PDB entry 8INR | electron microscopy, 2.73 A resolution | chains R and L of the 5 polymer chains in the assembly

# Chain R
Name: HA signal peptide, Melanocortin receptor 5, LgBiT subunit
From: Influenza A virus (A/Victoria/3/1975(H3N2))
Reference sequence: chimeric construct of P03435, P33032: residues -14 to 1 from P03435 (HEMA_I75A3) positions 1-16 (UniProt number = residue number + 15); residues 2-325 from P33032 positions 2-325 (same numbers)
Sequence (513 residues; row label = number of the first residue in the row; numbers below 1 keep their minus sign (Met-14 is residue -14)):
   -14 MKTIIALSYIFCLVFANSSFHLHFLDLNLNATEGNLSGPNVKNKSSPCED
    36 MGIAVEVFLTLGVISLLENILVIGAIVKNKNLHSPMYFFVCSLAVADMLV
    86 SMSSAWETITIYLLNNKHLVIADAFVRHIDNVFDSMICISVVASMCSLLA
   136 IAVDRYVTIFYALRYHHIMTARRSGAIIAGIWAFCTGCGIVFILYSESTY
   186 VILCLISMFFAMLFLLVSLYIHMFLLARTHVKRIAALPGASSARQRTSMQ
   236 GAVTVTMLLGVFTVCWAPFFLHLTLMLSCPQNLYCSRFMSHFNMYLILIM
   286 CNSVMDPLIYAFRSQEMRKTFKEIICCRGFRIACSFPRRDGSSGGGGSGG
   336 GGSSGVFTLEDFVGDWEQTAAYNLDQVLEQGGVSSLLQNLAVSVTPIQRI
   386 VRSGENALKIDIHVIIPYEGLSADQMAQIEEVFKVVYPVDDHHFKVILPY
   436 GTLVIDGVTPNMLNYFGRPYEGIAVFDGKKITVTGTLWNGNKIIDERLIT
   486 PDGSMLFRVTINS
Disordered / not traced: -14 to 37, 227-230, 313-498
Sequence notes: linker (326-340)
Cystine bridges: Cys264-Cys270
Metal / ion sites: Ca2+: Glu92, Asp115, Asp119 (shared with Glu5(L), Phe7(L) of chain L)
Curated features (UniProtKB/Swiss-Prot):
  - lipidation (S-palmitoyl cysteine): Cys311, Cys312
  - glycosylation (N-linked (GlcNAc...) asparagine): Asn2, Asn15, Asn20, Asn28
From the paper describing this entry:
  - conformationally variable residues (helix shift, loop rearrangement): Leu99, Pro265
  - mutagenesis - E92A, I122A: abolished signaling with alpha-melanocyte-stimulating hormone (chain L)
  - mutagenesis - D115A (269-fold), D119A (447-fold), F254A (> 100-fold): decreased signaling with alpha-melanocyte-stimulating hormone (chain L)
  - Ca2+ coordination: Glu92, Asp115, Asp119
  - mutagenesis - L99A (10-fold), F118A (4-fold), V126A (8-fold), V126L (16-fold): decreased signaling
  - mutagenesis - V126M: abolished signaling

# Chain L
Name: alpha-melanocyte-stimulating hormone
Sequence (13 residues; row label = number of the first residue in the row):
     1 SYSMEHFRWGKPV
Metal / ion sites: Ca2+: Glu5, Phe7 (shared with Glu92(R), Asp115(R), Asp119(R) of chain R)
From the paper describing this entry:
  - contacts within the chain: Glu5-Lys11 (salt bridge)
  - Ca2+ coordination: Glu5, Phe7

# Interface between chain R and chain L
Residue-residue contacts (42; chain R residue first):
  Glu92(R) - Met4(L)
  Glu92(R) - Glu5(L)
  Glu92(R) - His6(L)
  Glu92(R) - Phe7(L)  hydrogen bond (side chain-backbone)
  Thr93(R) - His6(L)
  Thr95(R) - Met4(L)
  Ile96(R) - Met4(L)  hydrophobic
  Ile96(R) - Glu5(L)
  Ile96(R) - His6(L)
  Asn100(R) - Ser3(L)  hydrogen bond
  Asn100(R) - Met4(L)
  Asp108(R) - Tyr2(L)
  Val111(R) - Tyr2(L)
  Arg112(R) - Tyr2(L)
  Asp115(R) - Tyr2(L)  hydrogen bond
  Asp115(R) - Met4(L)
  Asp115(R) - Arg8(L)  salt bridge
  Asn116(R) - Arg8(L)  hydrogen bond
  Phe118(R) - Met4(L)  hydrophobic
  Asp119(R) - Phe7(L)
  Asp119(R) - Arg8(L)  salt bridge
  Ile122(R) - Phe7(L)  hydrophobic
  Cys123(R) - Phe7(L)
  Phe177(R) - Trp9(L)
  Ile178(R) - Phe7(L)  hydrophobic
  Ile178(R) - Arg8(L)  hydrogen bond (backbone-side chain)
  Ile178(R) - Trp9(L)  hydrophobic
  Ser181(R) - Arg8(L)
  Ser181(R) - Trp9(L)
  Glu182(R) - Val13(L)
  Ile187(R) - Trp9(L)
  Leu190(R) - Trp9(L)  hydrophobic
  His257(R) - Trp9(L)
  His257(R) - Gly10(L)
  Leu258(R) - Trp9(L)  hydrophobic
  Met261(R) - Trp9(L)
  Met261(R) - Gly10(L)
  Phe277(R) - His6(L)
  Phe277(R) - Arg8(L)
  Phe277(R) - Trp9(L)
  Asn278(R) - His6(L)  hydrogen bond
  Leu281(R) - His6(L)
Other interface residues (no listed pair), chain R (31 interface residues in all): Leu99, Val186, Phe254, Gln266, Met274
Other interface residues (no listed pair), chain L (13 interface residues in all): Ser1, Lys11, Pro12
The authors on this interface:
  - residue pairs: Thr93(R)-His6(L), Asn100(R)-Ser3(L) (hydrogen bond), Asp108(R)-Ser1(L), Asp115(R)-Arg8(L), Asn116(R)-Arg8(L) (hydrogen bond), Asp119(R)-Arg8(L), Asn278(R)-His6(L)

# In short
The interface between chain R and chain L involves 31 residues on one side and 13 on the other, with 6
hydrogen bonds and 2 salt bridges. Polar contacts include Asp115(R)-Arg8(L), Asp119(R)-Arg8(L) and
Glu92(R)-Phe7(L). The paper describes contacts between Thr93(R) and His6(L), Asp108(R) and Ser1(L) and
Asp115(R) and Arg8(L) among others; hydrogen bonds between Asn100(R) and Ser3(L) and Asn116(R) and Arg8(L).
From the paper: L99A, F118A and V126A of chain R, among others, reduce signaling; Ca2+ coordination by
Glu92(R), Asp115(R) and Glu5(L) among others; 10 substitutions were tested in all.
Chain R is HA signal peptide, Melanocortin receptor 5, LgBiT subunit (Influenza A virus
(A/Victoria/3/1975(H3N2))) and chain L is alpha-melanocyte-stimulating hormone; the structure, Cryo-EM
structure of the alpha-MSH-bound human melanocortin receptor 5 (MC5R)-Gs complex, was determined by electron
microscopy, deposited together with 8IOC and 8IOD.
